9J1L - chains 1 and p of the 15 polymer chains in the assembly; structure by electron microscopy, 3.28 A resolution.

== Chain 1 ==
Name: Alpha-amylase
Organism: Listeria monocytogenes
UniProtKB: A0A3D7WJE9 (A0A3D7WJE9_LISMN); numbering as in UniProt (aligned over 1-191)
Sequence (191 residues; row label = number of the first residue in the row):
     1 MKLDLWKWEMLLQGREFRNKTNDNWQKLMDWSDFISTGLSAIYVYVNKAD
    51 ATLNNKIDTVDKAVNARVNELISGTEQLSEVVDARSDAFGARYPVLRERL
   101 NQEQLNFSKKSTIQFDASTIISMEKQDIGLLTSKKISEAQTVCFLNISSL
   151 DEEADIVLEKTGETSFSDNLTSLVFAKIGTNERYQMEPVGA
Unresolved in the structure: 191

== Chain p ==
Name: FtbP
Organism: Listeria monocytogenes
UniProtKB: A0A3R0H0Z2 (A0A3R0H0Z2_LISMN); residue numbers follow UniProt; this construct covers 1-178
Sequence (178 residues; each row starts with the number of its first residue):
     1 MTKIVKMSEKNEHGTLEQFYPETHAEAVKGLVSVSEEEKTIWDQKESTAG
    51 AEQKANTALNSAKDYVDTIGEGTVIFKGANLMGAGQSFKWDASKLKFGMT
   101 LLFSRYDAANNTPQDYYYHSVFLSKAQLVELAGKGILVQMPSTTYGDRKY
   151 LYVSTTGLSGHFDNSNYAAWALRQVTIM
Unresolved in the structure: 1

== How chain 1 and chain p interact ==
Contacting residue pairs - 22 pairs, chain 1 then chain p:
  Ser-40(1) with His-13(p)
  Val-44(1) with His-13(p)
  Thr-164(1) with His-24(p)
  Asn-181(1) with Lys-10(p)
  Glu-182(1) with Lys-10(p)
  Arg-183(1) with Glu-9(p), salt bridge; Lys-10(p), hydrogen bond (backbone-backbone)
  Tyr-184(1) with Ser-8(p); Glu-9(p); Phe-19(p), hydrophobic
  Gln-185(1) with Met-7(p); Ser-8(p), hydrogen bond (backbone-backbone); Lys-10(p); Leu-16(p)
  Met-186(1) with Lys-6(p)
  Glu-187(1) with Val-5(p); Lys-6(p), hydrogen bond (backbone-backbone)
  Pro-188(1) with Lys-3(p); Ile-4(p)
  Val-189(1) with Ile-4(p), hydrogen bond (backbone-backbone); Lys-6(p)
  Gly-190(1) with Ile-4(p)
Also at the interface, not in a pair above, chain 1 (17 interface residues in all): Thr-37, Phe-144, Glu-163, Ile-178
Also at the interface, not in a pair above, chain p (14 interface residues in all): Glu-12, Glu-26

== Overview ==
17 residues of chain 1 and 14 residues of chain p are in contact; the contacts include 4 hydrogen bonds and 1
salt bridge. Polar contacts include Arg-183(1)/Glu-9(p), Arg-183(1)/Lys-10(p) and Gln-185(1)/Ser-8(p).
Chain 1 is Alpha-amylase and chain p is FtbP, both from Listeria monocytogenes; the structure, Side fiber of
monocin, was determined by electron microscopy together with 9J1J and 9J1K from the same study.
